Entry 5S5Q (X-ray diffraction, 2.05 A resolution); this record covers chains A and E of the 6 polymer chains in the assembly.

[Chain A]
Protein: Tubulin alpha-1B chain
Organism: Bos taurus
UniProtKB: P81947 (TBA1B_BOVIN); residues 1-451 here = UniProt positions 1-451
Amino-acid sequence (451 residues; row label = number of the first residue in the row):
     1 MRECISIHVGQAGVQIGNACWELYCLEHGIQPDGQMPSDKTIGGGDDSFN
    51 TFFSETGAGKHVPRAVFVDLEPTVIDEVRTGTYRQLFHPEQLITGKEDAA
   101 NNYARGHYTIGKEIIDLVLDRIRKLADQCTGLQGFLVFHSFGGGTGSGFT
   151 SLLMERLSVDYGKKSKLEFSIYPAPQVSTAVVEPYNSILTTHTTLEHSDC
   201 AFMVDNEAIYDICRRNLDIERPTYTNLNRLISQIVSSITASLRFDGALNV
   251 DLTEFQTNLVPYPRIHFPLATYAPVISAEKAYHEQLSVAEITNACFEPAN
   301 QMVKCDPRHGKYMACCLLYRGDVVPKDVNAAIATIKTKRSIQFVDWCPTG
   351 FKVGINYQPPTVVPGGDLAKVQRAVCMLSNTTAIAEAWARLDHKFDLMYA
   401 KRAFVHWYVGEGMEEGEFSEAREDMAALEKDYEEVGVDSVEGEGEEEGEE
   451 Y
Disordered / not traced: 439-451
Bound ions: Ca2+: D39, T41, G44, E55
Small-molecule neighbours: GTP (guanosine-5'-triphosphate): G10, Q11, A12, Q15, I16, D69, D98, A99, A100, N101, S140, G142, G143, G144, T145, G146, I171, P173, V177, S178, E183, N206, Y224, L227, N228, I231

[Chain E]
Protein: Stathmin-4
Organism: Rattus norvegicus
UniProtKB: P63043 (STMN4_RAT); residues 5-145 here correspond to UniProt positions 49-189 (UniProt number = residue number + 44)
Amino-acid sequence (143 residues; numbered 3 to 145; the number before each row is that of its first residue):
     3 MADMEVIELNKCTSGQSFEVILKPPSFDGVPEFNASLPRRRDPSLEEIQK
    53 KLEAAEERRKYQEAELLKHLAEKREHEREVIQKAIEENNNFIKMAKEKLA
   103 QKMESNKENREAHLAAMLERLQEKDKHAEEVRKNKELKEEASR
Disordered / not traced: 3-5, 29-43, 144-145
Sequence notes: initiating methionine (3); expression tag (4)
UniProt features mapped onto this chain:
  - modified residue: S46 (Phosphoserine)

[How chain A and chain E interact]
Contacting residue pairs (57; chain A residue first):
  Y108(A) with K53(E); A57(E), hydrophobic
  T109(A) with R61(E), hydrogen bond
  K112(A) with L54(E); E55(E); E58(E), salt bridge
  L152(A) with I50(E), hydrophobic
  E155(A) with I50(E)
  R156(A) with L47(E)
  V159(A) with P45(E)
  H197(A) with D44(E); P45(E)
  D245(A) with C14(E); S16(E), hydrogen bond (backbone-side chain)
  A247(A) with N12(E); S19(E)
  L248(A) with S19(E)
  P325(A) with Q18(E); F20(E), hydrophobic
  N329(A) with M6(E); V8(E); F20(E); V22(E)
  I332(A) with V22(E), hydrophobic
  K336(A) with L24(E)
  D345(A) with P27(E); S28(E), hydrogen bond (backbone-backbone)
  C347(A) with P27(E)
  P348(A) with K25(E); P27(E)
  T349(A) with I23(E); L24(E), hydrogen bond (backbone-backbone); K25(E), hydrogen bond (backbone-backbone)
  G350(A) with V22(E)
  F351(A) with E21(E); V22(E), hydrogen bond (backbone-backbone); L24(E), hydrophobic
  K352(A) with F20(E); E21(E), salt bridge
  V353(A) with S19(E); F20(E), hydrogen bond (backbone-backbone)
  G354(A) with Q18(E)
  I355(A) with G17(E); Q18(E), hydrogen bond (backbone-backbone)
  N356(A) with S16(E)
  Y357(A) with T15(E); S16(E), hydrogen bond (backbone-backbone); G17(E); Q18(E), hydrogen bond
  V409(A) with Q64(E), hydrogen bond (backbone-side chain)
  G410(A) with R61(E); Q64(E)
  E411(A) with R61(E), hydrogen bond (backbone-side chain)
  G412(A) with A57(E); R60(E), hydrogen bond (backbone-side chain); R61(E)
  E414(A) with R60(E), salt bridge
Also at the interface, not in a pair above, chain A (40 interface residues in all): H107, E113, S158, E196, G246, V328, A333, W346
Also at the interface, not in a pair above, chain E (32 interface residues in all): P26, S46, Q51

[In short]
40 residues of chain A face 32 of chain E across their interface, with 13 hydrogen bonds and 3 salt bridges.
Among the polar pairs are K112(A)-E58(E), K352(A)-E21(E) and E414(A)-R60(E). Chain A binds GTP. D39(A),
T41(A), G44(A) and E55(A) coordinate Ca2+.
Here chain A is Tubulin alpha-1B chain (Bos taurus) and chain E is Stathmin-4 (Rattus norvegicus). Entry 5S5Q
(Tubulin-Z396380540-complex) was determined by X-ray diffraction together with 5S4L, 5S4M, 5S4N, 5S4O, 5S4P,
5S4Q and 52 further entries from the same study.
